PDB entry 9GM7 | electron microscopy, 4.30 A resolution (low resolution: residue-level contacts below are approximate; hydrogen-bond / salt-bridge calls are withheld) | chains C and A of the 8 polymer chains in the assembly

Chain C:
Protein: Chromosome partition protein MukF
Organism: Photorhabdus thracensis
UniProt: A0A0F7LMQ4 (A0A0F7LMQ4_9GAMM); residue numbers follow UniProt; this construct covers 1-440
Chain sequence (440 residues; numbered 1 to 440; the number before each row is that of its first residue):
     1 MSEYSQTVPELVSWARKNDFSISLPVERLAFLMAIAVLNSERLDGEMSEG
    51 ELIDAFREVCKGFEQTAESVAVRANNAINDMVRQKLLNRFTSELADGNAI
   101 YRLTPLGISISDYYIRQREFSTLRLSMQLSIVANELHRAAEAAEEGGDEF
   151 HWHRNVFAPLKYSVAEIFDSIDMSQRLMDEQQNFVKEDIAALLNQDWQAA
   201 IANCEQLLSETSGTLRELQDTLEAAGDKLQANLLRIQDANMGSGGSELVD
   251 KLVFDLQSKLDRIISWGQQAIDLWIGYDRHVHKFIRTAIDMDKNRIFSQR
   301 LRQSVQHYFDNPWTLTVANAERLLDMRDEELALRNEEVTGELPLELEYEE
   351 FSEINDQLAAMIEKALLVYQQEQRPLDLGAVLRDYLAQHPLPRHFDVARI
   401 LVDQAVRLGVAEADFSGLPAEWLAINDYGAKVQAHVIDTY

Chain A:
Protein: Chromosome partition protein MukB
Organism: Photorhabdus thracensis
UniProt: A0A0F7LRY2 (A0A0F7LRY2_9GAMM); residues 1-1482 here = UniProt positions 1-1482
Chain sequence (1482 residues; numbered 1 to 1482; the number before each row is that of its first residue):
     1 MIERGKFRSLTLVNWNGFFARTFDLDELVTTLSGGNGAGKSTTMAAFVTA
    51 LIPDLTLLHFRNTTEAGATSGSRDKGLHGKLRAGVCYSTLDVINSRHQRV
   101 VVGVRLQQVAGRDRKVDIKPFMIQGLPTAIQPTQLLTENVGERQARVLPL
   151 NELKDRLDEMEGVQFKQFNSITDYHAQMFDLGVIPKRLRSASDRSKFYRL
   201 IEASLYGGISSAITRSLRDYLLPENSGVRKAFQDMEAALRENRITLEAIR
   251 VTQSDRDLFKHLITEATSYVSADYMRHANERRTHLDEALALRGELFGSHK
   301 QLATEQYRHVEMARELAEQSGASSDLETDHQAASDHLNLVQTAMRQQEKI
   351 DRYQVDLEELSYRLEEQTDVVEEAGELQAEYEARTEATEQEVDELKSQLA
   401 DYQQALDVQQTRAIQYQQALQALERARELCRLPDLSVDNAEEWLETFQAK
   451 EQQATEALLALEQKLSVADAAHNQFEQAYQLVKNIVGETSRSEAWQSARE
   501 LLRDWPSQRHLADRVQPLRMRLSELEQRLNNQQNAERLLSEFCKRQGRQY
   551 QAEDLEALQNELEARQEALSLSVNEGGERRMEMRQELEQLKQKIQSLTAR
   601 APVWLAAQDTLNQLCEQSGETLASSNDVTEYMQQLLEREREATVERDEVA
   651 AQKRELEKQIERLSQPSGAEDSRMIALAERFGGVLLSEIYDDITIDDAPY
   701 FSALYGPARHGIVVPDLSLVRPHLETLEDCPEDLYLIEGDPQSFDDSVFN
   751 AEEQTNAVLVKSSDRQWRYSRYPELPLFGRAARENRLEALNLERDALAER
   801 YATLSFDVQKIQRAHQAFSQFVGKHLSVAFDTDPEAEIRELRQRHTELER
   851 EVSRFEDQTQQQRQQYAQAKESLTTLNRLIPQVTLLLDETLIDRVEEVRE
   901 EMDEAQEAARFLQQHGSALTKLEPMVAVLQSDPQQHEQLQQDYETAKHSQ
   951 HQAKQQAFALVEIVQRRVHFSYSDSAGMLSENADLNDKLRQRLEHAESDR
  1001 SRAREQLRQQQAQYSQFNQVLASLKSSYETKQDMLKELLQEMKDIGVQAD
  1051 ANAEMRARERRDRLHEALSVNRSRVNQLEKQIAFCEAEMENVQKKLRKLE
  1101 RDYYQIREQVVSAKAGWCAVMRMVKDNGVERRLHRRELAYMEGGALRSMS
  1151 DKALGALRLAVADNEHLRDALRLSEDPKRPERKVQFFIAVYQHLRERIRQ
  1201 DIIRTDDPVDAIEQMEIELARLTEELTAREQKLAISSKSVANIIRKTIQR
  1251 EQNRIRMLNQGLQAVSFGQVRGVRLNVNVRESHAILLDVLSEQQEQHQDL
  1301 FNSQRLTFSEAMAKLYQRLNPQVDMGQRLPQTIGEELLDYRNYLELDVEV
  1351 NRGSDGWLKAESGALSTGEAIGTGMSILVMVVQSWEEESRRLRGKDISPC
  1401 RLLFLDEAARLDAKSIATLFELCERLQMQLIIAAPENISPEKGTTYKLVR
  1451 KVFKNHEHVHVVGLRGFGQDAPATQLISDVTA
Disordered / not traced: 1, 1469-1482
Ion coordination: Mg2+: Ser41 (together with ATP)
Small-molecule neighbours:
  - ATP (adenosine-5'-triphosphate), molecule 1: Gly35, Asn36, Gly37, Ala38, Gly39, Lys40, Ser41, Thr42, Gly76, Gly79, Lys80, Glu1407, Arg1450
  - ATP, molecule 2: Gln1269, Arg1352, Gly1363, Ala1364, Leu1365, Ser1366, Thr1367, Gly1368, Glu1369

Interface between chain C and chain A:
Pairs across the interface - 38 pairs, chain C then chain A:
  Phe395(C) with Ser1439(A); Pro1440(A); Glu1441(A); Phe1467(A)
  Ala398(C) with Phe1467(A)
  Arg399(C) with Glu1436(A); Ser1439(A)
  Val402(C) with Val1462(A)
  Asp403(C) with Lys1447(A)
  Val406(C) with Val1449(A); Lys1451(A); His1460(A); Val1462(A)
  Gly409(C) with Lys1451(A)
  Val410(C) with Lys1451(A)
  Glu412(C) with Arg143(A)
  Asp414(C) with Arg21(A)
  Phe415(C) with Gln144(A); Ala145(A); Phe1453(A); His1458(A)
  Gly417(C) with Thr133(A); Gln134(A)
  Leu418(C) with Gln134(A)
  Pro419(C) with Thr133(A)
  Trp422(C) with Asp24(A); Tyr1446(A); Gly1463(A); Leu1464(A); Arg1465(A)
  Gly429(C) with Gly1466(A)
  Ala430(C) with Arg1465(A)
  Lys431(C) with Leu1464(A); Arg1465(A)
  Val432(C) with Gly1463(A); Leu1464(A)
  Gln433(C) with Val1462(A); Gly1463(A)
Also at the interface, not in a pair above, chain C (26 interface residues in all): His394, Arg407, Ala411, Tyr428, Ala434, Thr439
Also at the interface, not in a pair above, chain A (29 interface residues in all): Phe19, Ala20, Gln131, Thr137, Thr1444

Overview:
The interface between chain C and chain A involves 26 residues on one side and 29 on the other. Chain A binds
ATP.
Chain C is Chromosome partition protein MukF and chain A is Chromosome partition protein MukB, both from
Photorhabdus thracensis; the structure, MukBEF in a nucleotide-bound state with open neck gate (monomer), was
determined by electron microscopy, deposited together with 9GM6, 9GM8, 9GM9, 9GMA, 9GMB and 9GMD.
